Entry 8UAN (X-ray diffraction, 1.99 A resolution); this record covers chain A.

# Chain A
Molecule: 2-aminoethanethiol dioxygenase
Organism: Homo sapiens
UniProt: Q96SZ5 (AEDO_HUMAN); numbering as in UniProt (aligned over 2-270)
Chain sequence (274 residues; each row starts with the number of its first residue; numbers below 1 keep their minus sign (Gly-3 is residue -3)):
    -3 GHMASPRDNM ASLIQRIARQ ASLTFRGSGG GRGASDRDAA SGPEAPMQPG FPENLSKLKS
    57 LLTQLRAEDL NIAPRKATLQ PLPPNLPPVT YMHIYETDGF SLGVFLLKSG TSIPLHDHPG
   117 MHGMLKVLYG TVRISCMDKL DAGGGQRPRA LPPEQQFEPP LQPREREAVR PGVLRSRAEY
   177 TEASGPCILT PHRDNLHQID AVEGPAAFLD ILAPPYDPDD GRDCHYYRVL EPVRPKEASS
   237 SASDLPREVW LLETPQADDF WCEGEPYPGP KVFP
Unresolved in the structure: -3 to 2, 23-39, 74-75, 229-238
Sequence notes: expression tag (-3 to 1); engineered mutation Ser18 (Cys in Q96SZ5), Ser239 (Cys in Q96SZ5)
Bound ions: Co2+: His112, His114, His193
Reported in the primary citation:
  - Co2+ coordination: His112, His114

# Summary
His112, His114 and His193 coordinate Co2+. From the paper: Co2+ coordination by His112 and His114.
Chain A is 2-aminoethanethiol dioxygenase (Homo sapiens); the structure, The crystal structure of cobalt-bound
human ADO C18S C239S variant at 1.99 Angstrom, was determined by X-ray diffraction (same publication as 8U9J).
